PDB entry 5XHV | X-ray diffraction, 3.35 A resolution | chains P and Q of the 3 polymer chains in the assembly

Chain P:
Name: S40 heavy chain
Source organism: Homo sapiens
Sequence (229 residues; row label = number of the first residue in the row):
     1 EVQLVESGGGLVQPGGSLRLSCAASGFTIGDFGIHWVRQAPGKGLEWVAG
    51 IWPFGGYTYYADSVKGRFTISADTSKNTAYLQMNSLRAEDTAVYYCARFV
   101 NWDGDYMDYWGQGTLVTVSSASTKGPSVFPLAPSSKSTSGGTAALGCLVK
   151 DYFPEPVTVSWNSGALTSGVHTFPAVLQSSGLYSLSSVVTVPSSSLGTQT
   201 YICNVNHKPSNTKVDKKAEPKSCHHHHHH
Unresolved in the structure: 224-229
Disulfide bonds: Cys22-Cys96, Cys147-Cys203

Chain Q:
Name: S40 light chain
Source organism: Homo sapiens
Sequence (214 residues; row label = number of the first residue in the row):
     1 DIQMTQSPSSLSASVGDRVTITCRASQDVGFYVAWYQQKPGKAPKLLISW
    51 SSYLYSGVPSRFSGSGSGTDFTLTISSLQPEDFATYYCQQYYNYPLTFGQ
   101 GTKVEIKRTVAAPSVFIFPPSDEQLKSGTASVVCLLNNFYPREAKVQWKV
   151 DNALQSGNSQESVTEQDSKDSTYSLSSTLTLSKADYEKHKVYACEVTHQG
   201 LSSPVTKSFNRGEC
Disulfide bonds: Cys23-Cys88, Cys134-Cys194

How chain P and chain Q interact:
Pairs across the interface - 79 pairs, chain P then chain Q:
  His35(P) - Tyr94(Q)
  His35(P) - Leu96(Q)
  Gln39(P) - Gln38(Q)  hydrogen bond
  Gln39(P) - Tyr87(Q)  hydrogen bond
  Lys43(P) - Gln100(Q)
  Gly44(P) - Tyr87(Q)
  Gly44(P) - Gln100(Q)
  Leu45(P) - Pro44(Q)  hydrophobic
  Leu45(P) - Tyr87(Q)  hydrophobic
  Leu45(P) - Phe98(Q)
  Trp47(P) - Tyr94(Q)  hydrophobic
  Trp47(P) - Pro95(Q)  hydrophobic
  Trp47(P) - Leu96(Q)
  Asp62(P) - Asp1(Q)
  Tyr95(P) - Gln38(Q)
  Tyr95(P) - Gly41(Q)  hydrogen bond (side chain-backbone)
  Tyr95(P) - Lys42(Q)
  Tyr95(P) - Ala43(Q)  hydrophobic
  Phe99(P) - Tyr94(Q)
  Asn101(P) - Tyr94(Q)
  Trp102(P) - Tyr94(Q)  hydrogen bond (backbone-side chain)
  Asp103(P) - Tyr94(Q)
  Gly104(P) - Tyr91(Q)
  Gly104(P) - Tyr94(Q)
  Asp105(P) - Gln89(Q)
  Asp105(P) - Tyr91(Q)
  Tyr106(P) - Tyr36(Q)
  Tyr106(P) - Leu46(Q)  hydrophobic
  Tyr106(P) - Ser49(Q)
  Tyr106(P) - Trp50(Q)
  Tyr106(P) - Gln89(Q)
  Tyr106(P) - Tyr91(Q)
  Met107(P) - Tyr36(Q)  hydrogen bond (backbone-side chain)
  Met107(P) - Leu46(Q)
  Trp110(P) - Tyr36(Q)  hydrophobic
  Trp110(P) - Ala43(Q)  hydrophobic
  Trp110(P) - Pro44(Q)
  Gln112(P) - Ala43(Q)
  Phe129(P) - Glu123(Q)
  Phe129(P) - Gln124(Q)
  Pro130(P) - Pro119(Q)
  Pro130(P) - Ser121(Q)
  Leu131(P) - Phe118(Q)
  Leu131(P) - Pro119(Q)
  Leu131(P) - Val133(Q)  hydrophobic
  Ala132(P) - Phe118(Q)
  Ala132(P) - Pro119(Q)
  Thr142(P) - Phe116(Q)
  Ala144(P) - Phe116(Q)  hydrophobic
  Ala144(P) - Phe118(Q)
  Ala144(P) - Leu135(Q)  hydrophobic
  Leu148(P) - Gln124(Q)
  Leu148(P) - Ser131(Q)
  Lys150(P) - Gln124(Q)
  Lys150(P) - Thr129(Q)
  His171(P) - Asn137(Q)
  His171(P) - Asn138(Q)
  His171(P) - Thr164(Q)  hydrogen bond
  His171(P) - Ser174(Q)  hydrogen bond
  Phe173(P) - Leu135(Q)  hydrophobic
  Phe173(P) - Ser162(Q)
  Phe173(P) - Thr164(Q)
  Phe173(P) - Ser174(Q)
  Phe173(P) - Leu175(Q)
  Phe173(P) - Ser176(Q)
  Pro174(P) - Ser162(Q)
  Pro174(P) - Val163(Q)
  Pro174(P) - Thr164(Q)
  Val176(P) - Gln160(Q)
  Leu177(P) - Gln160(Q)  hydrogen bond (backbone-side chain)
  Gln178(P) - Gln160(Q)
  Ser186(P) - Ser176(Q)
  Ser186(P) - Thr178(Q)  hydrogen bond
  Val188(P) - Leu135(Q)  hydrophobic
  Thr190(P) - Asn137(Q)
  Lys221(P) - Gly212(Q)
  Lys221(P) - Glu213(Q)
  Ser222(P) - Glu213(Q)
  Cys223(P) - Glu213(Q)
Other interface residues (no listed pair), chain P (48 interface residues in all): Val37, Tyr59, Asp108, Tyr109, Gly111, Ser127, Pro133, Gly169, Thr172, Lys216
Other interface residues (no listed pair), chain Q (48 interface residues in all): Ala34, Tyr55, Tyr92, Gly99, Ile117, Pro120, Asp122, Glu161

Summary:
Chain P and chain Q each contribute 48 residues to their interface, with 9 hydrogen bonds. Among the polar
pairs are Gln39(P)-Gln38(Q), Gln39(P)-Tyr87(Q) and Tyr95(P)-Gly41(Q).
Chain P is S40 heavy chain and chain Q is S40 light chain, both from Homo sapiens; the structure, Crystal
Structure Of Fab S40 In Complex With Influenza Hemagglutinin, HA1 subunit, was determined by X-ray
diffraction.
